9F3R - chains S and F of the 14 polymer chains in the assembly; structure by electron microscopy, 4.30 A resolution (low resolution: residue-level contacts below are approximate; hydrogen-bond / salt-bridge calls are withheld).

Chain S:
Protein: Microtubule-associated protein RP/EB family member 3
Organism: Homo sapiens
Reference sequence: Q9UPY8 (MARE3_HUMAN); numbering as in UniProt (aligned over 1-131)
Chain sequence (131 residues; each row starts with the number of its first residue):
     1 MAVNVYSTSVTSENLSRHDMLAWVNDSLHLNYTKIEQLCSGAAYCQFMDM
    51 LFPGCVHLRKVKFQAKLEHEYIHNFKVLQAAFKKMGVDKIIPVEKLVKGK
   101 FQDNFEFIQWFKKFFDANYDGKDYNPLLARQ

Chain F:
Protein: Tubulin beta-3 chain
Organism: Homo sapiens
Reference sequence: Q13509 (TBB3_HUMAN); numbering as in UniProt (aligned over 1-450)
Chain sequence (456 residues; row label = number of the first residue in the row):
     1 MREIVHIQAGQCGNQIGAKFWEVISDEHGIDPSGNYVGDSDLQLERISVY
    51 YNEASSHKYVPRAILVDLEPGTMDSVRSGAFGHLFRPDNFIFGQSGAGNN
   101 WAKGHYTEGAELVDSVLDVVRKECENCDCLQGFQLTHSLGGGTGSGMGTL
   151 LISKVREEYPDRIMNTFSVVPSPKVSDTVVEPYNATLSIHQLVENTDETY
   201 CIDNEALYDICFRTLKLATPTYGDLNHLVSATMSGVTTSLRFPGQLNADL
   251 RKLAVNMVPFPRLHFFMPGFAPLTARGSQQYRALTVPELTQQMFDAKNMM
   301 AACDPRHGRYLTVATVFRGRMSMKEVDEQMLAIQSKNSSYFVEWIPNNVK
   351 VAVCDIPPRGLKMSSTFIGNSTAIQELFKRISEQFTAMFRRKAFLHWYTG
   401 EGMDEMEFTEAESNMNDLVSEYQQYQDATAEEEGEMYEDDEEESEAQGPK
   451 ENLYFQ
Unresolved in the structure: 430-456
Sequence notes: expression tag (451-456)
Ion coordination: Mg2+: E69 (together with GTP)
Ligand contacts:
  - GTP (guanosine-5'-triphosphate), molecule 1: G10, Q11, C12, Q15, I16, D67, E69, G96, A97, G98, N99, S138, G141, G142, T143, G144, D177, T178, N204, Y222, N226
  - GTP, molecule 2: Q245, L246, K252
Swiss-Prot annotation at these positions:
  - motif: M1 to I4 (MREI motif)
  - binding site (GDP): G10, Q11, C12, Q15, N99, S138, G142, T143, G144, D177, N204, Y222, N226
  - binding site (GTP): Q11, E69, S138, G142, T143, G144, N204, N226
  - binding site (Mg(2+)): E69
  - modified residue: S172 (Phosphoserine), E438 (5-glutamyl polyglutamate), S444 (Phosphoserine)
  - natural variant: R62 (R62Q: In CFEOM3A), T178 (T178M: In CDCBM1), E205 (E205K: In CDCBM1), R262 (R262C: In CFEOM3A; R262H: In CFEOM3A), A302 (A302T: In CFEOM3A; A302V: In CDCBM1), M323 (M323V: In CDCBM1), R380 (R380C: In CFEOM3A), E410 (E410K: In CFEOM3A), D417 (D417H: In CFEOM3A; D417N: In CFEOM3A)

Chain S / chain F interface:
Contacting residue pairs - 15 pairs, chain S then chain F:
  T11(S) with H396(F)
  N14(S) with G400(F)
  S16(S) with D404(F)
  R17(S) with Y106(F); G402(F)
  H18(S) with D404(F)
  K100(S) with E111(F)
  F101(S) with Y106(F)
  Q102(S) with T107(F); E108(F); E111(F)
  F105(S) with G400(F); E401(F); G402(F)
  Q109(S) with G400(F)
Interface residues without a listed pair, chain S (11 interface residues in all): L15
Interface residues without a listed pair, chain F (13 interface residues in all): A110, D114, T399, M403

Summary:
11 residues of chain S and 13 residues of chain F are in contact. Chain F binds GTP. Curated annotation
(UniProt) lists 13 GDP-binding residues, 8 GTP-binding residues and Mg2+-binding residue E69(F) on chain F.
Here chain S is Microtubule-associated protein RP/EB family member 3 and chain F is Tubulin beta-3 chain, both
from Homo sapiens. Entry 9F3R (13pf E254Q microtubule from recombinant human tubulin decorated with EB3) was
determined by electron microscopy together with 9F3B, 9F3H and 9F3S from the same study.
